8BGD - chain A; structure by X-ray diffraction, 1.62 A resolution.

== Chain A ==
Molecule: 3C-like proteinase nsp5
Source organism: Severe acute respiratory syndrome coronavirus 2
Notes: EC 3.4.22.69
UniProtKB: P0DTD1 (R1AB_SARS2); residues 1-306 here correspond to UniProt positions 3264-3569 (UniProt number = residue number + 3263)
Sequence (306 residues; numbered 1 to 306; the number before each row is that of its first residue):
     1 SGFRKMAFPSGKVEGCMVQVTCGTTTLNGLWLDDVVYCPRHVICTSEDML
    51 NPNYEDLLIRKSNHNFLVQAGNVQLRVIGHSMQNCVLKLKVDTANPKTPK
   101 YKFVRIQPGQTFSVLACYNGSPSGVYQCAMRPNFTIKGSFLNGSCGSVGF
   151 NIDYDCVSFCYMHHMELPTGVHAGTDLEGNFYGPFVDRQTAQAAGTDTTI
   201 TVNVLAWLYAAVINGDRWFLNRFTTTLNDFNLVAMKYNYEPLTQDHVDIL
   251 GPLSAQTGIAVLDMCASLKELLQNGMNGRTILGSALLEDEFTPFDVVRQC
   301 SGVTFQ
Covalently attached groups: compound QH0 linked to C145
Ligand contacts: QH0 ((phenylmethyl) N-[(2S)-4-methyl-1-[[(2S)-4-nitro-1-[(3R)-2-oxidanylidenepyrrolidin-3-yl]butan-2-yl]amino]-1-oxidanylidene-pentan-2-yl]carbamate): S1, T25, T26, L27, H41, M49, Y54, F140, L141, N142, G143, S144, H163, H164, M165, E166, H172, D187, R188, Q189
UniProt features mapped onto this chain:
  - active site: H41 (For 3CL-PRO activity), C145 (Nucleophile)
  - site: Q306 (Cleavage)
  - cross-link (Glycyl lysine isopeptide (Lys-Gly)): K5 (interchain with G-Cter in ubiquitin), K90 (interchain with G-Cter in ubiquitin)
From the paper describing this entry:
  - catalytic residues: G143, S144, C145
  - binding site for QH0: H41, M49, F140, G143, S144, C145, H163, H164, E166, Q189
  - catalytic residues: H41 (from molecular simulation)

== In short ==
Compound QH0 is covalently linked to C145. From UniProt: active-site residues H41 and C145. From the paper:
catalytic residues G143, S144 and C145 among others; a binding site for QH0 at H41, M49 and F140 among others.
Chain A is 3C-like proteinase nsp5 (Severe acute respiratory syndrome coronavirus 2); the structure, Structure
of Mpro from SARS-CoV-2 in complex with FGA147, was determined by X-ray diffraction, deposited together with
8BFO, 8BFQ and 8BGA.
